Entry 7DEG (electron microscopy, 3.40 A resolution); this record covers chains A and C of the 6 polymer chains in the assembly.

[Chain A]
Name: Cytochrome c oxidase subunit I
Organism: Aquifex aeolicus (strain VF5)
UniProt: O67937 (O67937_AQUAE); residues 6-592 here = UniProt positions 6-592
Chain sequence (587 residues; each row starts with the number of its first residue):
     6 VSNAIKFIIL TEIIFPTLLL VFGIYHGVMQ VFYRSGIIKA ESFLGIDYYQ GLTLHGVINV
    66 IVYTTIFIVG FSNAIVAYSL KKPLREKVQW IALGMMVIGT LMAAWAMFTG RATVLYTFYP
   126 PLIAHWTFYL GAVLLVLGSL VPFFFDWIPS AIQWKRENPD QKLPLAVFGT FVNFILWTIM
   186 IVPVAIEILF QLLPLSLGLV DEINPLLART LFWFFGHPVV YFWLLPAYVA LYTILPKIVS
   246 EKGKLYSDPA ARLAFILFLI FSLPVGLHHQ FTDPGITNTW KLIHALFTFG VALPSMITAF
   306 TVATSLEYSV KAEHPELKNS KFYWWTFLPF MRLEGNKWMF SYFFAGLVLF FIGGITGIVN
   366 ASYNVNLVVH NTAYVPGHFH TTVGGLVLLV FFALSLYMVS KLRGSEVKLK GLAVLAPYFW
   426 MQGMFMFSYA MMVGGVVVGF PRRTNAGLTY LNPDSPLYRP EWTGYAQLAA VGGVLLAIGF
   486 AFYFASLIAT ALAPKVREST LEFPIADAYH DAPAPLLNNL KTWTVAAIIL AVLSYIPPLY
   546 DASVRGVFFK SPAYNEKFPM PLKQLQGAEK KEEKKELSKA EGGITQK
Not modelled in the structure: 566-571
Bound ions: Cu ion: H222, H273, H274; heme-as Fe near H383 (its only coordinating residue here); heme Fe near H385 (its only coordinating residue here)
Residues lining bound ligands:
  - 1,2-Distearoyl-sn-glycerophosphoethanolamine (3PE), molecule 1: S325, K326, F327, Y328, W329, W330, T331, F335, F349
  - 1,2-Distearoyl-sn-glycerophosphoethanolamine (3PE), molecule 2: M336, L338, G416, L417, L420, F424, F487
  - DLX (2-[(2E,6E,10Z,14Z,18Z,23R)-3,7,11,15,19,23,27-heptamethyloctacosa-2,6,10,14,18-pentaenyl]naphthalene-1,4-dione): V353, F356, I357, Y379, T386, F430, S433, Y434, M437, V438, V441, V442
  - heme-as (HAS): Y121, W218, H222, V225, Y226, W228, L229, Y233, H273, H274, F276, T293, V296, A297, S300, M301, A304, A308, W330, F349, L352, V353, F355, F356, G359, G362, I363, N365, A366, N371, H375, V380, H383, F384, T387, V388, V392, R447
  - heme (HEM): I29, G32, V33, Q35, V36, R39, Y53, L57, H60, G61, N64, V65, L120, Y121, P381, F384, H385, V388, G389, L393, W425, F432, R447, R448, T449, G478, L481
What the authors report for this chain:
  - self-association interface (contacts with another copy of this molecule): Y328, R337, E339
  - binding site for DLX: F430, M437, V438, V441
  - catalytic residues: Y226, Y233, Y237, S252, S300, T303, H515, D516

[Chain C]
Name: Cytochrome oxidase subunit IIa
Organism: Aquifex aeolicus
Chain sequence (32 residues; each row starts with the number of its first residue):
    10 FFPSGTIAFF IFMMVFYAVL WFMIYWVLLE RG
Residues lining bound ligands:
  - DLX (2-[(2E,6E,10Z,14Z,18Z,23R)-3,7,11,15,19,23,27-heptamethyloctacosa-2,6,10,14,18-pentaenyl]naphthalene-1,4-dione): F21, F25, L29, M32, I33, W35, V36, E39
  - heme-as (HAS): F18, M22, Y26
What the authors report for this chain:
  - binding site for DLX: F21, F25, L29, M32, I33, V36, E39

[How chain A and chain C interact]
Residue-residue contacts - 38 pairs, chain A then chain C:
  M301(A) with F19(C); M22(C), hydrophobic; M23(C), hydrophobic
  A304(A) with F18(C); F19(C)
  F305(A) with T15(C); F19(C), hydrophobic
  A308(A) with T15(C)
  T309(A) with P12(C); T15(C)
  E312(A) with S13(C); G14(C), hydrogen bond (side chain-backbone); T15(C), hydrogen bond (side chain-backbone)
  Y313(A) with F10(C), hydrophobic
  K316(A) with S13(C)
  K326(A) with S13(C)
  F327(A) with A17(C), hydrophobic
  W330(A) with G14(C); F18(C), hydrophobic
  F356(A) with F21(C), hydrophobic; M22(C), hydrophobic; F25(C), hydrophobic; Y26(C), hydrogen bond (backbone-side chain)
  I360(A) with Y26(C), hydrophobic; L29(C), hydrophobic
  V364(A) with W30(C); I33(C), hydrophobic
  S367(A) with W30(C), hydrogen bond
  N369(A) with L37(C)
  V370(A) with I33(C), hydrophobic; L37(C)
  V373(A) with V36(C), hydrophobic; L37(C), hydrophobic
  V374(A) with I33(C), hydrophobic
  Y379(A) with I33(C)
  V441(A) with R40(C), hydrogen bond (backbone-side chain)
  V442(A) with R40(C), hydrogen bond (backbone-side chain)
  Y514(A) with F10(C)
Interface residues without a listed pair, chain A (28 interface residues in all): Y251, W329, I357, G359, I363
Interface residues without a listed pair, chain C (22 interface residues in all): I16, A27, Y34

[Summary]
Chain A and chain C form an interface of 28 and 22 residues respectively, with 6 hydrogen bonds. Polar pairs
include E312(A)-G14(C), E312(A)-T15(C) and F356(A)-Y26(C). From the paper: catalytic residues Y226(A), Y233(A)
and Y237(A) among others; a binding site for DLX at F430(A), M437(A) and F21(C) among others.
Here chain A is Cytochrome c oxidase subunit I (Aquifex aeolicus (strain VF5)) and chain C is Cytochrome
oxidase subunit IIa (Aquifex aeolicus). Entry 7DEG (Cryo-EM structure of a heme-copper terminal oxidase dimer
provides insights into its catalytic mechanism) was determined by electron microscopy.
